6MUF - chains D and E of the 6 polymer chains in the assembly; structure by X-ray diffraction, 2.91 A resolution.

== Chain D ==
Name: 35O22 scFv heavy chain portion
Source organism: Homo sapiens
Notes: engineered mutation(s): E10T, L11T, K12T, A16S, I68N, K83T, F84S,; antibody fragment or engineered binder
Amino-acid sequence (134 residues; row label = number of the first residue in the row; a row labelled like 72A-72H holds insertion residues (72A, then the next letters in order)):
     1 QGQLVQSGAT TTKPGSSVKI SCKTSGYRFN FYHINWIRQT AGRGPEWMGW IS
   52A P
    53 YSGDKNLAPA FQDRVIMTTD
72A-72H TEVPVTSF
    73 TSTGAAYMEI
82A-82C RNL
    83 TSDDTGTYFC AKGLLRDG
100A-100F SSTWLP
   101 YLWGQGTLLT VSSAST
Disordered / not traced: 111-116
Disulfides: Cys-22/Cys-92

== Chain E ==
Name: 35O22 scFv light chain portion
Source organism: Homo sapiens
Notes: antibody fragment or engineered binder
Amino-acid sequence (114 residues; row label = number of the first residue in the row; note: 1 number in that range is skipped by the numbering (no residue carries it; nothing is unmodelled there); a row labelled like 27A-27C holds insertion residues (27A, then the next letters in order); numbering starts at 0):
     0 SQSVLTQSAS
    11 VSGSLGQSVT ISCTGPN
27A-27C SVC
    28 CSHKSISWYQ WPPGRAPTLI IYEDNERAPG ISPRFSGYKS YWSAYLTISD LRPEDETTYY
    88 CCSYTHNS
   95A G
    96 CVFGTGTKVS V
  106A L
   107 GQS
Disordered / not traced: 108-109
Disulfides: Cys-23/Cys-88, Cys-27C/Cys-28, Cys-89/Cys-96

== How chain D and chain E interact ==
Residue-residue contacts - 39 pairs, chain D then chain E:
  Ile-37(D) with Phe-98(E), hydrophobic
  Gln-39(D) with Trp-38(E); Gly-41(E); Tyr-87(E), hydrogen bond
  Gly-42(D) with Ser-0(E), hydrogen bond (backbone-backbone)
  Arg-43(D) with Ser-0(E); Gln-1(E), hydrogen bond
  Pro-45(D) with Trp-38(E), hydrophobic; Tyr-87(E); Phe-98(E)
  Trp-47(D) with Gly-95A(E); Cys-96(E); Phe-98(E)
  Trp-50(D) with Ser-95(E), hydrogen bond (side chain-backbone)
  Phe-91(D) with Trp-38(E), hydrophobic; Arg-42(E)
  Leu-96(D) with Leu-46(E), hydrophobic; Tyr-49(E), hydrophobic
  Ser-100A(D) with Thr-92(E); His-93(E)
  Ser-100B(D) with Tyr-49(E); Glu-50(E), hydrogen bond; Tyr-91(E), hydrogen bond
  Trp-100D(D) with Tyr-91(E), hydrophobic; Thr-92(E); His-93(E), hydrogen bond (side chain-backbone); Ser-95(E), hydrogen bond (side chain-backbone); Gly-95A(E); Cys-96(E)
  Leu-100E(D) with Ser-34(E); Tyr-36(E); Tyr-49(E), hydrophobic; Tyr-91(E); Cys-96(E), hydrophobic
  Pro-100F(D) with Tyr-36(E), hydrogen bond (backbone-side chain)
  Tyr-101(D) with Leu-46(E), hydrophobic
  Trp-103(D) with Tyr-36(E); Trp-38(E), hydrophobic; Pro-44(E), hydrophobic
Also at the interface, not in a pair above, chain D (19 interface residues in all): Glu-46, Asn-58, Gly-100
Also at the interface, not in a pair above, chain E (22 interface residues in all): Ala-55, Pro-56, Asn-94

== Overview ==
19 residues of chain D face 22 of chain E across their interface; the contacts include 9 hydrogen bonds. Among
the polar pairs are Gln-39(D)/Tyr-87(E), Arg-43(D)/Gln-1(E) and Trp-50(D)/Ser-95(E).
Here chain D is 35O22 scFv heavy chain portion and chain E is 35O22 scFv light chain portion, both from Homo
sapiens. Entry 6MUF (Crystal Structure of HIV-1 B41 SOSIP.664 Prefusion Env Trimer in Complex with Human
Antibodies 3H109L and ...) was determined by X-ray diffraction (same publication as 6MTJ, 6MTN, 6MU6, 6MU7,
6MU8 and 6MUG).
